PDB entry 5JJM | X-ray diffraction, 2.15 A resolution | chains A and G of the 3 polymer chains in the assembly

[Chain A]
Molecule: Androgen receptor
Source organism: Homo sapiens
UniProtKB: P10275 (ANDR_HUMAN); residues 668-919 here correspond to UniProt positions 669-920 (UniProt number = residue number + 1)
Sequence (252 residues; row label = number of the first residue in the row):
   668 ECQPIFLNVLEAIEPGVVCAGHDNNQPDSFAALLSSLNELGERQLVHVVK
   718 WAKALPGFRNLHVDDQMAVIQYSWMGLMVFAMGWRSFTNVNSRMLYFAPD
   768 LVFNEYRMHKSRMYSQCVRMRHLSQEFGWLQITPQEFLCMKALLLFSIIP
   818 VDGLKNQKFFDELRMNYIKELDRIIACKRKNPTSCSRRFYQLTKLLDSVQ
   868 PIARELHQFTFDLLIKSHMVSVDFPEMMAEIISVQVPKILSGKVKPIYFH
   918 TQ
Bound ions: Zn2+: Cys852 (shared with 1 residue of chain M)
Ligand contacts: 5-alpha-dihydrotestosterone (DHT): Leu701, Leu704, Asn705, Leu707, Gly708, Gln711, Trp741, Met742, Met745, Val746, Met749, Arg752, Phe764, Met780, Met787, Leu873, Phe876, Thr877, Leu880, Phe891, Met895
Curated features (UniProtKB/Swiss-Prot):
  - binding site (17beta-hydroxy-5alpha-androstan-3-one): Asn705, Arg752, Thr877
  - site: Lys720 (Interaction with coactivator LXXL and FXXFY motifs), Glu897 (Interaction with coactivator FXXLF and FXXFY motifs)
  - modified residue: Tyr915 (Phosphotyrosine)
  - cross-link (Glycyl lysine isopeptide (Lys-Gly)): Lys845 (interchain with G-Cter in ubiquitin), Lys847 (interchain with G-Cter in ubiquitin)

[Chain G]
Molecule: uba3-derived peptide
Source organism: Homo sapiens
Sequence (8 residues; each row starts with the number of its first residue):
    62 SLQFLLDT
Unresolved in the structure: 69

[How chain A and chain G interact]
Contacting residue pairs - 14 pairs, chain A then chain G:
  Val713(A) - Leu66(G)  hydrophobic
  Val716(A) - Leu63(G)  hydrophobic
  Val716(A) - Leu67(G)
  Lys720(A) - Leu67(G)
  Val730(A) - Leu67(G)
  Gln733(A) - Leu67(G)
  Met734(A) - Leu63(G)  hydrophobic
  Met734(A) - Gln64(G)
  Met734(A) - Leu67(G)  hydrophobic
  Gln738(A) - Leu63(G)
  Met894(A) - Ser62(G)
  Met894(A) - Leu63(G)
  Met894(A) - Leu66(G)  hydrophobic
  Ile898(A) - Leu63(G)  hydrophobic
Interface residues without a listed pair, chain A (11 interface residues in all): Ile737, Glu897
Interface features reported in the paper:
  - interface residues, chain G: Leu63(G), Leu67(G)

[Summary]
11 residues of chain A and 5 residues of chain G are in contact. Bound to chain A:
5-alpha-dihydrotestosterone. From UniProt: 3 residues binding 17beta-hydroxy-5alpha-androstan-3-one on chain
A. The paper reports interface residues Leu63(G) and Leu67(G).
Chain A is Androgen receptor and chain G is uba3-derived peptide, both from Homo sapiens; the structure,
Crystal Structure of Homodimeric Androgen Receptor Ligand-Binding Domain bound to DHT and LxxLL peptide, was
determined by X-ray diffraction.
